PDB entry 6BDF | electron microscopy, 2.80 A resolution | chains A and B of the 28 polymer chains in the assembly

[Chain A]
Molecule: Proteasome subunit alpha
Source organism: Thermoplasma acidophilum
Notes: EC 3.4.25.1
UniProt: P25156 (PSA_THEAC); numbering as in UniProt (aligned over 1-233)
Sequence (233 residues; each row starts with the number of its first residue):
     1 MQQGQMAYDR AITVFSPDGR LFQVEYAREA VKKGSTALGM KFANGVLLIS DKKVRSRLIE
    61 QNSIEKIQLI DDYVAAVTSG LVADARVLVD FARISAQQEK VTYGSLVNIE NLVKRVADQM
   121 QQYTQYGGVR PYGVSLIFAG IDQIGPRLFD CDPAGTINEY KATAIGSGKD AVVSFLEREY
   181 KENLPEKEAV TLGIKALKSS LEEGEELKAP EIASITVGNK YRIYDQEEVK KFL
Not modelled in the structure: 1-12
Swiss-Prot annotation at these positions:
  - mutagenesis: Met1 to Ile12 (Markedly increases peptidolytic activity. Designated open-gate mutant), Lys66 (K66A: Prevents PAN to associate with the proteasome and stimulate gate opening), Leu81 (L81A/E/G: Prevents PAN to stimulate gate opening), Val82 (V82A: No effect on PAN's ability to stimulate gate opening; V82D/G: Prevents PAN to stimulate gate opening)

[Chain B]
Molecule: Proteasome subunit beta
Source organism: Thermoplasma acidophilum
Notes: EC 3.4.25.1
UniProt: P28061 (PSB_THEAC); residues -7 to 203 here correspond to UniProt positions 1-211 (UniProt number = residue number + 8)
Sequence (211 residues; row label = number of the first residue in the row; numbers below 1 keep their minus sign (Met-7 is residue -7)):
    -7 MNQTLETGTT TVGITLKDAV IMATERRVTM ENFIMHKNGK KLFQIDTYTG MTIAGLVGDA
    53 QVLVRYMKAE LELYRLQRRV NMPIEAVATL LSNMLNQVKY MPYMVQLLVG GIDTAPHVFS
   113 IDAAGGSVED IYASTGSGSP FVYGVLESQY SEKMTVDEGV DLVIRAISAA KQRDSASGGM
   173 IDVAVITRKD GYVQLPTDQI ESRIRKLGLI L
Not modelled in the structure: -7 to 0, 202-203
Swiss-Prot annotation at these positions:
  - active site: Thr1 (Nucleophile)
Reported in the primary citation:
  - conformationally variable residues (side-chain flip): Met14

[How chain A and chain B interact]
Residue-residue contacts (12):
  Glu65(A) with Arg71(B), salt bridge
  Leu69(A) with Leu68(B), hydrophobic
  Ile70(A) with Leu68(B)
  Asp71(A) with Glu64(B)
  Asp72(A) with Arg67(B), salt bridge
  Arg93(A) with Leu65(B)
  Gln97(A) with Ala61(B); Glu64(B), hydrogen bond
  Lys100(A) with Glu64(B), salt bridge
  Val101(A) with Arg57(B); Tyr58(B), hydrophobic; Ala61(B), hydrophobic
Other interface residues (no listed pair), chain A (10 interface residues in all): Ile94
Other interface residues (no listed pair), chain B (9 interface residues in all): Gln69

[In short]
10 residues of chain A face 9 of chain B across their interface, with 1 hydrogen bond and 3 salt bridges.
Polar contacts include Glu65(A)-Arg71(B), Asp72(A)-Arg67(B) and Lys100(A)-Glu64(B). Curated annotation
(UniProt) lists 15 mutagenesis sites on chain A; active-site residue Thr1(B) on chain B. From the paper:
conformational variability at Met14(B).
Here chain A is Proteasome subunit alpha and chain B is Proteasome subunit beta, both from Thermoplasma
acidophilum. Entry 6BDF (2.8 A resolution reconstruction of the Thermoplasma acidophilum 20S proteasome using
cryo-electron microscopy) was determined by electron microscopy.
